Entry 7V00 (electron microscopy, 3.87 A resolution); this record covers chains C and G of the 11 polymer chains in the assembly.

== Chain C ==
Protein: CRISPR system Cms endoribonuclease Csm3
From: Staphylococcus epidermidis RP62A
UniProt: Q5HK91 (Q5HK91_STAEQ); numbering as in UniProt (aligned over 1-214)
Amino-acid sequence (214 residues; row label = number of the first residue in the row):
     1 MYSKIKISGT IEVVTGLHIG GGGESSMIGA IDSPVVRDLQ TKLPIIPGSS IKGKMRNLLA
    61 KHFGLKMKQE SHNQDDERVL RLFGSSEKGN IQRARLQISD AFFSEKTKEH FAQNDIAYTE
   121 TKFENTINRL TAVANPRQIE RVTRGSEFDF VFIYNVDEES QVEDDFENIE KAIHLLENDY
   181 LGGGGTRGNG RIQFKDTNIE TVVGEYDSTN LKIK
Disordered / not traced: 1, 24-31

== Chain G ==
Molecule: 37-nt RNA strand
From: Staphylococcus epidermidis RP62A
Notes: fragment: Staphylococcus epidermidis RP62A CRISPR RNA: Repeat plus Spacer sequence 2
Sequence (37 nucleotides; each row starts with the number of its first residue):
     1 ACGAGAACUA GUAAUAAUUG UCAUUUGCAU ACGUUAC
Disordered / not traced: 31-37

== Interface between chain C and chain G ==
Contacting residue pairs (43):
  His-18(C) / C22(G)  phosphate contact
  Ile-19(C) / U21(G)  hydrogen bond to the sugar
  Ile-19(C) / C22(G)  phosphate contact
  Gly-20(C) / U21(G)  sugar contact
  Gly-21(C) / U21(G)  base contact
  Ser-49(C) / G20(G)  sugar contact
  Ser-49(C) / U21(G)  hydrogen bond to the phosphate
  Ser-50(C) / G20(G)  sugar contact
  Ser-50(C) / U21(G)  phosphate contact
  Lys-52(C) / U19(G)  salt bridge to the phosphate
  Gly-53(C) / G20(G)  phosphate contact
  Lys-54(C) / G20(G)  base contact
  Arg-56(C) / U18(G)  hydrogen bond to the phosphate
  Arg-56(C) / U19(G)  salt bridge to the phosphate
  Asn-57(C) / G20(G)  hydrogen bond to the base
  Asn-73(C) / U19(G)  hydrogen bond to the sugar
  Phe-83(C) / U18(G)  sugar contact
  Gly-84(C) / U18(G)  sugar contact
  Ser-85(C) / A17(G)  hydrogen bond to the sugar
  Ser-85(C) / U18(G)  sugar contact
  Ser-86(C) / A17(G)  hydrogen bond to the sugar
  Glu-87(C) / A17(G)  base contact
  Arg-93(C) / A16(G)  sugar contact
  Arg-93(C) / A17(G)  sugar contact
  Ala-94(C) / U18(G)  phosphate contact
  Phe-123(C) / G27(G)  base contact
  Glu-124(C) / G27(G)  phosphate contact
  Asn-125(C) / U26(G)  sugar contact
  Asn-125(C) / G27(G)  hydrogen bond to the sugar
  Thr-126(C) / U25(G)  hydrogen bond to the sugar
  Ile-127(C) / U26(G)  base contact
  Ile-127(C) / C28(G)  sugar contact
  Ala-134(C) / C28(G)  base contact
  Arg-137(C) / U25(G)  base contact
  Tyr-180(C) / A23(G)  hydrogen bond to the phosphate
  Gly-182(C) / G20(G)  hydrogen bond to the base
  Gly-182(C) / C22(G)  sugar contact
  Gly-183(C) / C22(G)  sugar contact
  Gly-184(C) / A23(G)  hydrogen bond to the phosphate
  Gly-185(C) / A23(G)  phosphate contact
  Thr-186(C) / U24(G)  hydrogen bond to the phosphate
  Arg-187(C) / U24(G)  salt bridge to the phosphate
  Arg-187(C) / U25(G)  salt bridge to the phosphate
Other interface residues (no listed pair), chain C (36 interface residues in all): Gly-23, Pro-47, Pro-136

== In short ==
36 residues of chain C and 13 residues of chain G are in contact; the contacts include 13 hydrogen bonds and 4
salt bridges. Among the polar pairs are Asn-57(C)/G20(G), Gly-182(C)/G20(G) and Ile-19(C)/U21(G).
Chain C is CRISPR system Cms endoribonuclease Csm3 and chain G is a 37-nt RNA strand, both from Staphylococcus
epidermidis RP62A; the structure, Staphylococcus epidermidis RP62a CRISPR tall effector complex with bound
ATP, was determined by electron microscopy together with 7UZW, 7UZX, 7UZY, 7UZZ, 7V01 and 7V02 from the same
study.
